PDB entry 4TZN | X-ray diffraction, 3.12 A resolution | chains A and C

# Chain A
Protein: Protein HTP-2
Source organism: Caenorhabditis elegans
UniProtKB: Q95XC8 (Q95XC8_CAEEL); numbering as in UniProt (aligned over 1-253)
Sequence (253 residues; each row starts with the number of its first residue):
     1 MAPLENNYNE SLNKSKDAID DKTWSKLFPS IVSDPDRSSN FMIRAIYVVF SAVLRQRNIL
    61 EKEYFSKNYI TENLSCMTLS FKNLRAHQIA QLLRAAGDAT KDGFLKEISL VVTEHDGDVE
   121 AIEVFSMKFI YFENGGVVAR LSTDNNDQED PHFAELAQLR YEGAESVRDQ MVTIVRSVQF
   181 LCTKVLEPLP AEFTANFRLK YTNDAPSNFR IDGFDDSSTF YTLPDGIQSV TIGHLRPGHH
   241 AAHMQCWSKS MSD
Disordered / not traced: 1-16, 142-149, 252-253

# Chain C
Protein: Protein HTP-3
Source organism: Caenorhabditis elegans
UniProtKB: O01820 (O01820_CAEEL); numbering as in UniProt (aligned over 724-739)
Sequence (16 residues; each row starts with the number of its first residue):
   724 AMRYGQSPNM PSRRGN
Disordered / not traced: 724, 734-739
From the paper describing this entry:
  - mutagenesis - G728K: unchanged binding to HTP-1
  - mutagenesis - G728K: unchanged binding to HIM-3

# How chain A and chain C interact
Contacting residue pairs - 36 pairs, chain A then chain C:
  R85(A) - N732(C)  hydrogen bond (side chain-backbone)
  R85(A) - M733(C)  hydrogen bond (side chain-backbone)
  I89(A) - N732(C)
  L92(A) - S730(C)
  D116(A) - M733(C)
  T194(A) - M733(C)  hydrogen bond
  A195(A) - N732(C)  hydrogen bond (backbone-backbone)
  A195(A) - M733(C)  hydrogen bond (backbone-backbone)
  N196(A) - S730(C)  hydrogen bond (side chain-backbone)
  N196(A) - N732(C)
  F197(A) - Q729(C)
  F197(A) - S730(C)  hydrogen bond (backbone-backbone)
  F197(A) - N732(C)
  R198(A) - G728(C)
  L199(A) - Y727(C)
  L199(A) - G728(C)  hydrogen bond (backbone-backbone)
  K200(A) - R726(C)
  K200(A) - Y727(C)
  Y201(A) - R726(C)  hydrogen bond (backbone-backbone)
  Y201(A) - Y727(C)
  P206(A) - R726(C)  hydrogen bond (backbone-side chain)
  S207(A) - R726(C)
  F209(A) - R726(C)  hydrogen bond (backbone-side chain)
  R210(A) - R726(C)
  G213(A) - Q729(C)
  F214(A) - Q729(C)
  F214(A) - S730(C)
  D215(A) - G728(C)
  D215(A) - Q729(C)  hydrogen bond (backbone-backbone)
  D216(A) - R726(C)  salt bridge
  D216(A) - Y727(C)
  S217(A) - Y727(C)  hydrogen bond (backbone-backbone)
  S217(A) - Q729(C)  hydrogen bond
  T219(A) - Y727(C)
  T219(A) - Q729(C)  hydrogen bond (backbone-side chain)
  F220(A) - Y727(C)  hydrophobic
Other interface residues (no listed pair), chain A (28 interface residues in all): L54, L60, F193, A205, S218
Other interface residues (no listed pair), chain C (8 interface residues in all): P731

# Summary
28 residues of chain A face 8 of chain C across their interface, with 15 hydrogen bonds and 1 salt bridge.
Polar contacts include D216(A)-R726(C), R85(A)-N732(C) and R85(A)-M733(C). The paper reports that G728K of
chain C leaves binding to HTP-1 unchanged; G728K of chain C leaves binding to HIM-3 unchanged.
Here chain A is Protein HTP-2 and chain C is Protein HTP-3, both from Caenorhabditis elegans. Entry 4TZN
(Structure of HTP-2 bound to HTP-3 motif-6) was determined by X-ray diffraction, deposited together with 4TZL,
4TZM, 4TZO, 4TZQ and 4TZS.
